PDB entry 6ZSU | X-ray diffraction, 2.00 A resolution | chain A

Chain A:
Molecule: CgnE
From: Chondromyces crocatus
UniProtKB: A0A0K1ECI7 (A0A0K1ECI7_CHOCO); residues 17-325 here correspond to UniProt positions 1-309 (UniProt number = residue number - 16)
Sequence (326 residues; each row starts with the number of its first residue; numbering starts at 0):
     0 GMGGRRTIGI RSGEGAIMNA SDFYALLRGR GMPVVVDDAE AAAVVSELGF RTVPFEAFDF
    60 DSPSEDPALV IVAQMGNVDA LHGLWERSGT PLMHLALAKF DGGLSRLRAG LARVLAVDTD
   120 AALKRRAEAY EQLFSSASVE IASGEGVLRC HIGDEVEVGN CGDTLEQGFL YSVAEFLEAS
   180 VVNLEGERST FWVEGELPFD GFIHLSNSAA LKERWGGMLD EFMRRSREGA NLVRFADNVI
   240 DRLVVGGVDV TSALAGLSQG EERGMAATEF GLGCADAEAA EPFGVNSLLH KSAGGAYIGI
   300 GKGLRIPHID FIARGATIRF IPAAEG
Disordered / not traced: 0-16, 322-325
Construct notes: expression tag (0-16)
Modified residues: Mse1 (selenomethionine); Mse17, Mse31, Mse74, Mse92, Mse217, Mse222, Mse264 (selenomethionine; parent Met)

Overview:
Chain A is CgnE (Chondromyces crocatus); the structure, Structure of crocagin biosynthetic protein CgnE, was
determined by X-ray diffraction (same publication as 8A2N and 7PD7).
